Entry 1NBU (X-ray diffraction, 1.60 A resolution); this record covers chains A and G of the 8 polymer chains in the assembly.

# Chain A (and G)
Name: Probable dihydroneopterin aldolase
Organism: Mycobacterium tuberculosis
Notes: EC 4.1.2.25; chain G of this document is another copy of the same molecule, construct and numbering; everything in this record applies to it too
Reference sequence: P0A580 (FOLB_MYCTU); residue numbers follow UniProt; this construct covers 1-119
Amino-acid sequence (119 residues; each row starts with the number of its first residue):
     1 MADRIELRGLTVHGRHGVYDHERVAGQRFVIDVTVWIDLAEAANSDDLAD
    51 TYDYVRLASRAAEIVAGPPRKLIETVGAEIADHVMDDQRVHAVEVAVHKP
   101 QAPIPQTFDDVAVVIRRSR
Not modelled in the structure: 1
Small-molecule neighbours:
  - PH2 (2-amino-6-hydroxymethyl-7,8-dihydro-3H-pteridin-4-one), molecule 1: Ile-5, Leu-48, Thr-51, Tyr-52, Asp-53, Tyr-54, Val-55
  - PH2, molecule 2: Gly-17, Val-18, Tyr-19, Glu-22, Lys-71, Leu-72, Ile-73, Glu-74, Lys-99
What the authors report for this chain:
  - binding site for PH2: Val-18, Leu-72, Glu-74, Lys-99
  - self-association interface (contacts with another copy of this molecule); pairs are residue here / residue on that copy: His-13/Pro-105, His-21/His-21, Arg-28/Phe-108, Gln-101/Gln-101, Pro-103/Ala-25 (hydrophobic contact)
  - catalytic residues: Glu-22, Lys-99 (citing earlier work)
  - conformationally variable residues (order/disorder transition): Arg-15 to Ala-25, Leu-72, Glu-74, Lys-99

# Chain A / chain G interface
Pairs across the interface (18; chain A residue first):
  Thr-11(A) / Thr-107(G)
  His-13(A) / Pro-105(G)
  His-21(A) / Val-24(G)
  His-21(A) / Ala-25(G)
  Val-24(A) / His-21(G)
  Ala-25(A) / His-21(G)
  Ala-25(A) / Pro-103(G)
  Arg-28(A) / Gln-106(G)
  Arg-28(A) / Thr-107(G)
  Arg-28(A) / Phe-108(G)  hydrogen bond (side chain-backbone)
  Pro-100(A) / Gln-101(G)
  Gln-101(A) / Pro-100(G)
  Gln-101(A) / Gln-101(G)
  Pro-103(A) / Ala-25(G)  hydrophobic
  Ile-104(A) / His-13(G)
  Pro-105(A) / His-13(G)
  Thr-107(A) / Arg-28(G)
  Phe-108(A) / Arg-28(G)  hydrogen bond (backbone-side chain)
Other interface residues (no listed pair), chain A (14 interface residues in all): Gln-106
Other interface residues (no listed pair), chain G (15 interface residues in all): Thr-11, Gly-26, Ile-104

# In short
Chain A and chain G form an interface of 14 and 15 residues respectively, with 2 hydrogen bonds. Its one
hydrogen-bonded contact is Arg-28(A)/Phe-108(G). Chain A binds compound PH2. The paper reports catalytic
residues Glu-22(A) and Lys-99(A); a binding site for PH2 at Val-18(A), Leu-72(A) and Glu-74(A) among others.
Both chains are Probable dihydroneopterin aldolase (Mycobacterium tuberculosis). Entry 1NBU
(7,8-Dihydroneopterin Aldolase Complexed with Product From Mycobacterium Tuberculosis) was determined by X-ray
diffraction together with 1Z9W from the same study.
